PDB entry 4XDZ | X-ray diffraction, 1.15 A resolution | chains A and B

== Chain A (and B) ==
Name: Ketol-acid reductoisomerase
Source organism: Ignisphaera aggregans
Notes: EC 1.1.1.86; chain B of this document is another copy of the same molecule, construct and numbering; everything in this record applies to it too
UniProt: E0SRA9 (E0SRA9_IGNAA); residues 1-335 here = UniProt positions 1-335
Chain sequence (343 residues; row label = number of the first residue in the row):
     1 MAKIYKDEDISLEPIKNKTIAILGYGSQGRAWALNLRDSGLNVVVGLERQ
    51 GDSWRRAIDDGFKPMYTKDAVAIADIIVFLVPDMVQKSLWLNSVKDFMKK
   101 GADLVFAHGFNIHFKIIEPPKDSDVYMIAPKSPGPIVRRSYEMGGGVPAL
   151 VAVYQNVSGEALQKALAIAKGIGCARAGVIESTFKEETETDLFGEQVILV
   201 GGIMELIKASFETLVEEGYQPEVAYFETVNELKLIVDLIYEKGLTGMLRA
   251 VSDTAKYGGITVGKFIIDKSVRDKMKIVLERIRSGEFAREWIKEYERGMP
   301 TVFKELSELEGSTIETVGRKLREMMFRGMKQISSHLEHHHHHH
Not modelled in the structure: 1, 330-343 (chain B: 1, 331-343)
Differences from the reference sequence: expression tag (336-343)
Swiss-Prot annotation at these positions:
  - active site: His-108
  - binding site (NADP(+)): Tyr-25 to Gln-28, Arg-49, Ser-53, Asp-83 to Gln-86, Gly-134
  - binding site (Mg(2+)): Asp-191, Glu-195, Glu-227, Glu-231
  - binding site (substrate): Ser-252
Ion coordination: Mg2+ site 1: Asp-191, Glu-195 (together with oxo(propan-2-ylamino)acetic acid); Mg2+ site 2: Asp-191 (together with oxo(propan-2-ylamino)acetic acid)
Ligand contacts:
  - oxo(propan-2-ylamino)acetic acid (40E), molecule 1: Ser-132, Pro-133, Asp-191, Glu-195, Leu-199, Val-200
  - oxo(propan-2-ylamino)acetic acid (40E), molecule 2: Glu-231, Ile-235, Val-251, Ser-252, Ala-255
  - NADPH (NDP; NADPH dihydro-nicotinamide-adenine-dinucleotide phosphate), molecule 1: Gly-24, Tyr-25, Gly-26, Ser-27, Gln-28, Gly-29, Leu-47, Glu-48, Arg-49, Asp-52, Ser-53, Phe-79, Leu-80, Val-81, Pro-82, Asp-83, Val-85, Gln-86, Ala-107, His-108, Pro-130, Ser-132, Pro-133, Gly-134
  - NADPH (NDP), molecule 2: Ala-250, Val-251, Ser-252
Reported in the primary citation:
  - conformationally variable residues (domain motion, side-chain flip): Gln-28, Arg-49, Arg-56, His-108, Lys-131, Gly-134, Glu-189, Asp-191, Glu-195
  - Mg2+ coordination: Asp-191, Glu-195
  - binding site for NADPH: Ser-27, Arg-49, Gly-134, Ala-250
  - contacts within the chain: Ser-27/Gly-134 (hydrogen bond)

== How chain A and chain B interact ==
Contacting residue pairs (257; chain A residue first):
  Ala-2(A) / Gln-220(B)
  Ala-2(A) / Glu-222(B)  hydrogen bond (backbone-side chain)
  Ile-4(A) / Leu-321(B)  hydrophobic
  Ile-4(A) / Met-324(B)  hydrophobic
  Lys-6(A) / Met-324(B)  hydrogen bond (side chain-backbone)
  Lys-6(A) / Met-325(B)  hydrogen bond (side chain-backbone)
  Ser-27(A) / Ala-250(B)  hydrogen bond (side chain-backbone)
  Asp-83(A) / Thr-254(B)  hydrogen bond
  Lys-131(A) / Glu-227(B)  salt bridge
  Lys-131(A) / Glu-231(B)
  Lys-131(A) / Leu-234(B)
  Ser-132(A) / Glu-231(B)  hydrogen bond (backbone-side chain)
  Ser-132(A) / Leu-234(B)
  Pro-133(A) / Glu-231(B)
  Pro-133(A) / Leu-234(B)
  Pro-133(A) / Ile-235(B)  hydrophobic
  Pro-133(A) / Leu-238(B)  hydrophobic
  Pro-135(A) / Ala-250(B)  hydrophobic
  Ile-136(A) / Leu-234(B)
  Ile-136(A) / Leu-238(B)  hydrophobic
  Arg-139(A) / Glu-241(B)  salt bridge
  Arg-139(A) / Lys-242(B)
  Gly-144(A) / Met-329(B)
  Val-147(A) / Leu-234(B)  hydrophobic
  Pro-148(A) / Phe-226(B)  hydrophobic
  Pro-148(A) / Asn-230(B)
  Pro-148(A) / Met-325(B)  hydrophobic
  Leu-150(A) / Val-223(B)  hydrophobic
  Arg-176(A) / Met-325(B)
  Ala-177(A) / Met-325(B)
  Ile-180(A) / Gln-220(B)
  Ile-180(A) / Glu-222(B)
  Ile-180(A) / Phe-226(B)  hydrophobic
  Glu-181(A) / Gln-220(B)  hydrogen bond (backbone-side chain)
  Glu-186(A) / Tyr-219(B)
  Glu-186(A) / Gln-220(B)  hydrogen bond
  Glu-186(A) / Val-223(B)
  Glu-189(A) / Tyr-219(B)  hydrogen bond
  Thr-190(A) / Tyr-219(B)
  Thr-190(A) / Val-223(B)
  Thr-190(A) / Glu-227(B)
  Asp-191(A) / Glu-227(B)
  Leu-192(A) / Thr-254(B)
  Phe-193(A) / Ser-210(B)
  Phe-193(A) / Thr-213(B)
  Phe-193(A) / Leu-214(B)  hydrophobic
  Gly-194(A) / Glu-227(B)
  Glu-195(A) / Glu-227(B)
  Glu-195(A) / Thr-254(B)
  Glu-195(A) / Ala-255(B)
  Gln-196(A) / Gly-258(B)
  Gln-196(A) / Val-262(B)
  Val-197(A) / Leu-206(B)
  Val-197(A) / Ser-210(B)
  Ile-198(A) / Leu-206(B)  hydrophobic
  Ile-198(A) / Ile-207(B)  hydrophobic
  Ile-198(A) / Ser-210(B)
  Ile-198(A) / Thr-228(B)
  Leu-199(A) / Glu-227(B)
  Leu-199(A) / Glu-231(B)
  Leu-199(A) / Leu-232(B)
  Leu-199(A) / Ile-235(B)
  Val-200(A) / Leu-248(B)  hydrophobic
  Val-200(A) / Ala-255(B)
  Val-200(A) / Gly-259(B)
  Gly-201(A) / Gly-259(B)
  Gly-201(A) / Gly-263(B)
  Gly-202(A) / Leu-206(B)
  Gly-202(A) / Ile-267(B)
  Ile-203(A) / Ile-203(B)  hydrophobic
  Glu-205(A) / Gly-263(B)
  Glu-205(A) / Lys-264(B)
  Glu-205(A) / Ile-267(B)
  Leu-206(A) / Val-197(B)
  Leu-206(A) / Ile-198(B)  hydrophobic
  Leu-206(A) / Gly-202(B)
  Leu-206(A) / Ile-267(B)
  Leu-206(A) / Met-275(B)  hydrophobic
  Ile-207(A) / Ile-198(B)  hydrophobic
  Ile-207(A) / Ile-239(B)  hydrophobic
  Lys-208(A) / Leu-244(B)
  Ala-209(A) / Arg-272(B)
  Ala-209(A) / Met-275(B)
  Ser-210(A) / Phe-193(B)
  Ser-210(A) / Val-197(B)
  Ser-210(A) / Ile-198(B)
  Ser-210(A) / Met-275(B)
  Glu-212(A) / Arg-272(B)  salt bridge
  Thr-213(A) / Phe-193(B)
  Thr-213(A) / Met-275(B)
  Leu-214(A) / Phe-193(B)  hydrophobic
  Glu-216(A) / Lys-276(B)  salt bridge
  Glu-217(A) / Leu-279(B)
  Glu-217(A) / Arg-283(B)  salt bridge
  Tyr-219(A) / Glu-186(B)
  Tyr-219(A) / Glu-189(B)  hydrogen bond
  Tyr-219(A) / Thr-190(B)
  Tyr-219(A) / Leu-279(B)
  Tyr-219(A) / Arg-283(B)  hydrogen bond
  Gln-220(A) / Ala-2(B)
  Gln-220(A) / Ile-180(B)
  Gln-220(A) / Glu-181(B)  hydrogen bond (side chain-backbone)
  Gln-220(A) / Glu-186(B)  hydrogen bond
  Glu-222(A) / Ala-2(B)  hydrogen bond (side chain-backbone)
  Glu-222(A) / Ile-180(B)
  Val-223(A) / Leu-150(B)  hydrophobic
  Val-223(A) / Ile-180(B)  hydrophobic
  Val-223(A) / Glu-186(B)
  Val-223(A) / Thr-190(B)
  Phe-226(A) / Pro-148(B)  hydrophobic
  Phe-226(A) / Ile-180(B)  hydrophobic
  Glu-227(A) / Lys-131(B)  salt bridge
  Glu-227(A) / Thr-190(B)
  Glu-227(A) / Asp-191(B)
  Glu-227(A) / Gly-194(B)
  Glu-227(A) / Glu-195(B)  hydrogen bond (side chain-backbone)
  Glu-227(A) / Leu-199(B)
  Thr-228(A) / Ile-198(B)
  Asn-230(A) / Pro-148(B)
  Asn-230(A) / Tyr-240(B)
  Glu-231(A) / Lys-131(B)
  Glu-231(A) / Ser-132(B)  hydrogen bond (side chain-backbone)
  Glu-231(A) / Pro-133(B)
  Glu-231(A) / Leu-199(B)
  Leu-232(A) / Leu-199(B)
  Lys-233(A) / Lys-233(B)
  Lys-233(A) / Val-236(B)
  Lys-233(A) / Asp-237(B)  salt bridge
  Lys-233(A) / Tyr-240(B)
  Leu-234(A) / Lys-131(B)
  Leu-234(A) / Ser-132(B)
  Leu-234(A) / Pro-133(B)
  Leu-234(A) / Ile-136(B)
  Leu-234(A) / Val-147(B)  hydrophobic
  Ile-235(A) / Pro-133(B)  hydrophobic
  Ile-235(A) / Leu-199(B)
  Val-236(A) / Lys-233(B)
  Asp-237(A) / Lys-233(B)  salt bridge
  Asp-237(A) / Asp-237(B)
  Leu-238(A) / Pro-133(B)  hydrophobic
  Leu-238(A) / Ile-136(B)  hydrophobic
  Ile-239(A) / Ile-207(B)  hydrophobic
  Ile-239(A) / Val-229(B)  hydrophobic
  Tyr-240(A) / Asn-230(B)
  Tyr-240(A) / Lys-233(B)
  Tyr-240(A) / Arg-322(B)
  Tyr-240(A) / Phe-326(B)
  Glu-241(A) / Arg-139(B)  salt bridge
  Glu-241(A) / Arg-322(B)  hydrogen bond (backbone-side chain)
  Lys-242(A) / Arg-139(B)
  Lys-242(A) / Arg-322(B)
  Gly-243(A) / Glu-315(B)
  Gly-243(A) / Arg-322(B)
  Leu-244(A) / Lys-208(B)
  Leu-244(A) / Leu-309(B)
  Leu-244(A) / Glu-315(B)  hydrogen bond (backbone-side chain)
  Thr-245(A) / Leu-309(B)
  Thr-245(A) / Glu-310(B)
  Thr-245(A) / Glu-315(B)  hydrogen bond
  Leu-248(A) / Val-200(B)  hydrophobic
  Leu-248(A) / Leu-306(B)  hydrophobic
  Leu-248(A) / Leu-309(B)  hydrophobic
  Arg-249(A) / Leu-306(B)
  Arg-249(A) / Glu-310(B)  salt bridge
  Ala-250(A) / Ser-27(B)  hydrogen bond (backbone-side chain)
  Ala-250(A) / Pro-135(B)
  Val-251(A) / Val-200(B)  hydrophobic
  Asp-253(A) / Trp-291(B)
  Asp-253(A) / Met-299(B)
  Thr-254(A) / Asp-83(B)  hydrogen bond
  Thr-254(A) / Leu-192(B)
  Thr-254(A) / Glu-195(B)
  Thr-254(A) / Trp-291(B)  hydrogen bond
  Ala-255(A) / Glu-195(B)
  Ala-255(A) / Val-200(B)
  Lys-256(A) / Val-302(B)
  Tyr-257(A) / Phe-287(B)  hydrophobic
  Tyr-257(A) / Glu-290(B)
  Tyr-257(A) / Trp-291(B)  hydrophobic
  Tyr-257(A) / Glu-294(B)
  Tyr-257(A) / Val-302(B)  hydrophobic
  Gly-258(A) / Gln-196(B)
  Gly-258(A) / Phe-287(B)
  Gly-259(A) / Val-200(B)
  Gly-259(A) / Gly-201(B)
  Ile-260(A) / Thr-301(B)
  Ile-260(A) / Val-302(B)  hydrophobic
  Ile-260(A) / Glu-305(B)
  Val-262(A) / Gln-196(B)
  Val-262(A) / Val-278(B)  hydrophobic
  Gly-263(A) / Gly-201(B)
  Gly-263(A) / Glu-205(B)
  Lys-264(A) / Glu-205(B)  salt bridge
  Lys-264(A) / Glu-305(B)  salt bridge
  Phe-265(A) / Lys-274(B)  hydrogen bond (backbone-side chain)
  Phe-265(A) / Val-278(B)  hydrophobic
  Ile-266(A) / Val-271(B)  hydrophobic
  Ile-266(A) / Lys-274(B)  hydrogen bond (backbone-side chain)
  Ile-267(A) / Gly-202(B)
  Ile-267(A) / Glu-205(B)
  Ile-267(A) / Leu-206(B)
  Asp-268(A) / Lys-274(B)  salt bridge
  Val-271(A) / Ile-266(B)  hydrophobic
  Arg-272(A) / Ala-209(B)
  Arg-272(A) / Glu-212(B)  salt bridge
  Lys-274(A) / Phe-265(B)
  Lys-274(A) / Ile-266(B)  hydrogen bond (side chain-backbone)
  Lys-274(A) / Asp-268(B)  salt bridge
  Met-275(A) / Leu-206(B)  hydrophobic
  Met-275(A) / Ala-209(B)
  Met-275(A) / Ser-210(B)
  Met-275(A) / Thr-213(B)
  Lys-276(A) / Glu-216(B)  salt bridge
  Lys-276(A) / Glu-217(B)
  Val-278(A) / Val-262(B)  hydrophobic
  Val-278(A) / Phe-265(B)  hydrophobic
  Leu-279(A) / Glu-217(B)
  Leu-279(A) / Tyr-219(B)
  Arg-283(A) / Glu-217(B)  salt bridge
  Arg-283(A) / Tyr-219(B)  hydrogen bond
  Phe-287(A) / Tyr-257(B)  hydrophobic
  Phe-287(A) / Gly-258(B)
  Glu-290(A) / Tyr-257(B)
  Trp-291(A) / Asp-253(B)
  Trp-291(A) / Thr-254(B)  hydrogen bond
  Trp-291(A) / Tyr-257(B)  hydrophobic
  Glu-294(A) / Tyr-257(B)
  Met-299(A) / Asp-253(B)
  Thr-301(A) / Ile-260(B)
  Val-302(A) / Lys-256(B)
  Val-302(A) / Tyr-257(B)  hydrophobic
  Val-302(A) / Ile-260(B)  hydrophobic
  Glu-305(A) / Ile-260(B)
  Glu-305(A) / Lys-264(B)  salt bridge
  Leu-306(A) / Leu-248(B)  hydrophobic
  Leu-306(A) / Arg-249(B)
  Leu-309(A) / Leu-244(B)
  Leu-309(A) / Thr-245(B)
  Leu-309(A) / Leu-248(B)  hydrophobic
  Glu-310(A) / Thr-245(B)
  Glu-310(A) / Arg-249(B)  salt bridge
  Glu-315(A) / Gly-243(B)
  Glu-315(A) / Leu-244(B)  hydrogen bond (side chain-backbone)
  Glu-315(A) / Thr-245(B)  hydrogen bond
  Leu-321(A) / Ile-4(B)  hydrophobic
  Arg-322(A) / Tyr-240(B)
  Arg-322(A) / Glu-241(B)  hydrogen bond (side chain-backbone)
  Arg-322(A) / Lys-242(B)
  Arg-322(A) / Gly-243(B)
  Met-324(A) / Ile-4(B)  hydrophobic
  Met-324(A) / Lys-6(B)  hydrogen bond (backbone-side chain)
  Met-325(A) / Lys-6(B)
  Met-325(A) / Pro-148(B)  hydrophobic
  Met-325(A) / Arg-176(B)
  Met-325(A) / Ala-177(B)
  Phe-326(A) / Tyr-240(B)
  Met-329(A) / Gly-144(B)
Also at the interface, not in a pair above, chain A (129 interface residues in all): Pro-82, Gly-134, Gly-178, Ser-182, Lys-185, Met-204, Tyr-225, Val-229, Met-247, Ser-252, Thr-261, Ser-270, Ile-277, Ile-314, Arg-327
Also at the interface, not in a pair above, chain B (130 interface residues in all): Glu-8, Pro-82, Gly-134, Gly-178, Ser-182, Lys-185, Met-204, Tyr-225, Met-247, Val-251, Ser-252, Thr-261, Ser-270, Ile-277, Ile-314, Arg-327
The authors on this interface:
  - pairs named by the authors: Ser-27(A)/Ala-250(B) (hydrogen bond)

== Overview ==
129 residues of chain A face 130 of chain B across their interface, with 31 hydrogen bonds and 19 salt
bridges. Among the polar pairs are Lys-131(A)/Glu-227(B), Arg-139(A)/Glu-241(B) and Glu-212(A)/Arg-272(B). The
authors report a hydrogen bond between Ser-27(A) and Ala-250(B). The paper reports a binding site for NADPH at
Ser-27(A), Arg-49(A) and Gly-134(A) among others; Mg2+ coordination by Asp-191(A) and Glu-195(A).
Both chains are Ketol-acid reductoisomerase (Ignisphaera aggregans). Entry 4XDZ (Holo structure of ketol-acid
reductoisomerase from Ignisphaera aggregans) was determined by X-ray diffraction, deposited together with
4XDY, 4XEH and 4XIY.
